4YLO - chains A and B of the 9 polymer chains in the assembly; structure by X-ray diffraction, 6.00 A resolution (low resolution: residue-level contacts below are approximate; hydrogen-bond / salt-bridge calls are withheld).

# Chain A (and B)
Name: DNA-directed RNA polymerase subunit alpha
Organism: Escherichia coli
Notes: EC 2.7.7.6; fragment: N-terminal domain; chain B of this document is another copy of the same molecule, construct and numbering; everything in this record applies to it too
UniProt: A7ZSI4 (RPOA_ECO24); numbering as in UniProt (aligned over 1-235)
Amino-acid sequence (242 residues; each row starts with the number of its first residue; numbers below 1 keep their minus sign (Ala-6 is residue -6)):
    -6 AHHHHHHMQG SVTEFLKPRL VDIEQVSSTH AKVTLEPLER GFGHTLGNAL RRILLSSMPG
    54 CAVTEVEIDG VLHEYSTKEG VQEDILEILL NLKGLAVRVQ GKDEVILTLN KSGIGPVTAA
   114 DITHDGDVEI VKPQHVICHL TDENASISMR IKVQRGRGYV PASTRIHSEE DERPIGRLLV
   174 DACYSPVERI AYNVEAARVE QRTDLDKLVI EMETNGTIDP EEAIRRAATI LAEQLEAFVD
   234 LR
Disordered / not traced: -6 to 5 (chain B: -6 to 5, 234-235)
Construct notes: expression tag (-6 to 0)

# How chain A and chain B interact
Pairs across the interface (53; chain A residue first):
  Phe8(A) - Glu226(B)
  Leu9(A) - Gln227(B)
  Pro11(A) - Gln227(B)
  Pro11(A) - Ala230(B)
  Arg12(A) - Phe231(B)
  Leu13(A) - Phe231(B)
  Leu28(A) - Phe231(B)
  Arg33(A) - Arg150(B)
  Gly34(A) - Arg45(B)
  Phe35(A) - Ile46(B)
  Phe35(A) - Ser50(B)
  His37(A) - Arg45(B)
  Thr38(A) - Asn41(B)
  Thr38(A) - Ala42(B)
  Thr38(A) - Arg45(B)
  Thr38(A) - Ile46(B)
  Asn41(A) - Asn41(B)
  Ala42(A) - Thr38(B)
  Arg45(A) - Gly34(B)
  Arg45(A) - His37(B)
  Arg45(A) - Thr38(B)
  Ile46(A) - Phe35(B)
  Ser49(A) - Arg33(B)
  Ser49(A) - Phe35(B)
  Ser50(A) - Phe35(B)
  Pro52(A) - Thr6(B)
  Arg150(A) - Thr6(B)
  Arg150(A) - Glu7(B)
  Arg150(A) - Glu32(B)
  Gly151(A) - Arg33(B)
  Arg218(A) - Phe231(B)
  Arg218(A) - Asp233(B)
  Ala221(A) - Leu228(B)
  Thr222(A) - Val232(B)
  Leu224(A) - Leu228(B)
  Ala225(A) - Leu228(B)
  Glu226(A) - Phe8(B)
  Glu226(A) - Lys10(B)
  Gln227(A) - Leu9(B)
  Gln227(A) - Pro11(B)
  Gln227(A) - Phe35(B)
  Leu228(A) - Ala221(B)
  Leu228(A) - Leu224(B)
  Leu228(A) - Leu228(B)
  Ala230(A) - Pro11(B)
  Phe231(A) - Pro11(B)
  Val232(A) - Arg218(B)
  Val232(A) - Ala221(B)
  Val232(A) - Thr222(B)
  Leu234(A) - Leu13(B)
  Arg235(A) - Leu13(B)
  Arg235(A) - Ile16(B)
  Arg235(A) - Arg218(B)
Other interface residues (no listed pair), chain A (37 interface residues in all): Lys10, Glu32, Glu229, Asp233
Other interface residues (no listed pair), chain B (37 interface residues in all): Leu39, Leu43, Glu214, Ile217, Ile223, Ala225

# Summary
Chain A and chain B each contribute 37 residues to their interface.
Chain A and chain B are both DNA-directed RNA polymerase subunit alpha (Escherichia coli); the structure, E.
coli Transcription Initiation Complex - 16-bp spacer and 4-nt RNA, was determined by X-ray diffraction,
deposited together with 4YLN and 4YLP.
